Entry 5B6J (X-ray diffraction, 2.43 A resolution); this record covers chain A.

== Chain A ==
Protein: Peptidyl-tRNA hydrolase
Organism: Vibrio cholerae
Notes: EC 3.1.1.29
UniProtKB: A5F686 (PTH_VIBC3); residues 3-197 here correspond to UniProt positions 2-196 (UniProt number = residue number - 1)
Sequence (199 residues; row label = number of the first residue in the row; numbers below 1 keep their minus sign (Gly-1 is residue -1)):
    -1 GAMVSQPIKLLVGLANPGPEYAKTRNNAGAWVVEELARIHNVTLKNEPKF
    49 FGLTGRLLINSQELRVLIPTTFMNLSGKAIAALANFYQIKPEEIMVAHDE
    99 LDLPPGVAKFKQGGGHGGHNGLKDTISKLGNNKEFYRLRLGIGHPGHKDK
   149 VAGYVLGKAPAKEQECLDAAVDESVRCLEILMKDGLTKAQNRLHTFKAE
Unresolved in the structure: -1 to 1
Modified residues: Cys164 (S-hydroxycysteine; CSO)
Sequence notes: expression tag (-1 to 0); insertion (2); engineered mutation Asn24 (His23 in A5F686)
From the paper describing this entry:
  - contacts within the chain: Asn14-Asn24 (hydrogen bond), Asn24-Asp97 (hydrogen bond)

== Overview ==
From the paper: contacts within the chain involving Asn14, Asn24 and Asp97.
Chain A is Peptidyl-tRNA hydrolase (Vibrio cholerae); the structure, Crystal structure of Peptidyl-tRNA
hydrolase mutant -H24N from Vibrio cholerae, was determined by X-ray diffraction, deposited together with
5IKE, 5IMB and 4ZXP.
